4QVQ - chains B and C of the 28 polymer chains in the assembly; structure by X-ray diffraction, 2.60 A resolution.

Chain B:
Name: Proteasome subunit alpha type-3
Organism: Saccharomyces cerevisiae
Notes: EC 3.4.25.1
Reference sequence: P23638 (PSA3_YEAST); residues 0-257 here correspond to UniProt positions 1-258 (UniProt number = residue number + 1)
Chain sequence (258 residues; numbered 0 to 257; the number before each row is that of its first residue; numbering starts at 0):
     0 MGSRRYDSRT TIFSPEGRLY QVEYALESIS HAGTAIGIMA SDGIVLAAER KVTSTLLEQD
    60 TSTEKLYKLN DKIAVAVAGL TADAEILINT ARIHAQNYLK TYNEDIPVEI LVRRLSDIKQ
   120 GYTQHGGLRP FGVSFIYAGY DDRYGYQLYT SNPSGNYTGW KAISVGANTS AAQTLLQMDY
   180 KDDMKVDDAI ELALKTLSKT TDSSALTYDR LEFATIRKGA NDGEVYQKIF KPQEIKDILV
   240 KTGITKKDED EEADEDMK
Not modelled in the structure: 0, 245-257
Swiss-Prot annotation at these positions:
  - cross-link (Glycyl lysine isopeptide (Lys-Gly)): Lys99 (interchain with G-Cter in ubiquitin), Lys198 (interchain with G-Cter in ubiquitin), Lys230 (interchain with G-Cter in ubiquitin)

Chain C:
Name: Proteasome subunit alpha type-4
Organism: Saccharomyces cerevisiae
Notes: EC 3.4.25.1
Reference sequence: P40303 (PSA4_YEAST); residues -1 to 252 here correspond to UniProt positions 1-254 (UniProt number = residue number + 2)
Chain sequence (254 residues; numbered -1 to 252; the number before each row is that of its first residue; numbers below 1 keep their minus sign (Met-1 is residue -1)):
    -1 MSGYDRALSI FSPDGHIFQV EYALEAVKRG TCAVGVKGKN CVVLGCERRS TLKLQDTRIT
    59 PSKVSKIDSH VVLSFSGLNA DSRILIEKAR VEAQSHRLTL EDPVTVEYLT RYVAGVQQRY
   119 TQSGGVRPFG VSTLIAGFDP RDDEPKLYQT EPSGIYSSWS AQTIGRNSKT VREFLEKNYD
   179 RKEPPATVEE CVKLTVRSLL EVVQTGAKNI EITVVKPDSD IVALSSEEIN QYVTQIEQEK
   239 QEQQEQDKKK KSNH
Not modelled in the structure: -1 to 0, 241-252
Swiss-Prot annotation at these positions:
  - modified residue: Thr58 (Phosphothreonine)

Chain B / chain C interface:
Contacting residue pairs - 76 pairs, chain B then chain C:
  Arg3(B) - Arg4(C)
  Asp6(B) - Tyr2(C)  hydrogen bond
  Asp6(B) - Arg4(C)  salt bridge
  Arg8(B) - Arg4(C)
  Thr10(B) - Leu6(C)
  Thr10(B) - Arg125(C)
  Ile11(B) - Leu6(C)  hydrophobic
  Ile11(B) - Gln17(C)
  Phe12(B) - Gln17(C)  hydrogen bond (backbone-side chain)
  Phe12(B) - Tyr20(C)  hydrophobic
  Phe12(B) - Ala21(C)  hydrophobic
  Phe12(B) - Leu76(C)  hydrophobic
  Phe12(B) - Arg125(C)
  Phe12(B) - Pro126(C)
  Phe12(B) - Gly128(C)
  Ser13(B) - Tyr20(C)
  Pro14(B) - Tyr20(C)  hydrophobic
  Pro14(B) - Glu23(C)
  Glu15(B) - Glu23(C)
  Glu15(B) - Arg27(C)  hydrogen bond (backbone-side chain)
  Gly16(B) - Tyr20(C)
  Gly16(B) - Glu23(C)
  Gly16(B) - Ala24(C)
  Gly16(B) - Arg27(C)  hydrogen bond (backbone-side chain)
  Arg17(B) - Arg27(C)
  Leu18(B) - Leu76(C)  hydrophobic
  Leu18(B) - Arg125(C)
  Met38(B) - Asp54(C)
  Met38(B) - Arg56(C)
  Arg112(B) - Arg81(C)
  Ser115(B) - Arg81(C)  hydrogen bond (backbone-side chain)
  Asp116(B) - Arg81(C)  salt bridge
  Asp116(B) - Ile82(C)
  Gln119(B) - Ala78(C)
  Gln119(B) - Asp79(C)
  Gln119(B) - Ile82(C)
  Thr122(B) - Arg125(C)  hydrogen bond (backbone-side chain)
  Gln123(B) - Tyr118(C)
  Gln123(B) - Gly123(C)
  Gln123(B) - Val124(C)
  Gln123(B) - Arg125(C)  hydrogen bond (backbone-backbone)
  Gln123(B) - Pro126(C)
  Gln123(B) - Phe127(C)
  His124(B) - Gly123(C)
  His124(B) - Val124(C)
  Gly125(B) - Tyr2(C)
  Gly125(B) - Gly123(C)
  Gly126(B) - Tyr2(C)
  Tyr143(B) - Arg56(C)  hydrogen bond (backbone-side chain)
  Tyr143(B) - Ile57(C)  hydrophobic
  Tyr145(B) - Arg56(C)  hydrogen bond (backbone-side chain)
  Gln146(B) - Ile57(C)
  Leu147(B) - Ile57(C)
  Tyr148(B) - Ile57(C)
  Ser153(B) - Ala78(C)
  Gly154(B) - Ala78(C)
  Gly154(B) - Arg81(C)  hydrogen bond (backbone-side chain)
  Asn155(B) - Asn77(C)
  Asn155(B) - Ala78(C)
  Tyr156(B) - Pro59(C)  hydrophobic
  Tyr156(B) - Arg81(C)
  Gly158(B) - Gln53(C)
  Gly158(B) - Asp54(C)  hydrogen bond (backbone-backbone)
  Gly158(B) - Ile57(C)
  Gly158(B) - Thr58(C)  hydrogen bond (backbone-side chain)
  Trp159(B) - Leu50(C)  hydrophobic
  Trp159(B) - Lys51(C)
  Trp159(B) - Leu52(C)
  Trp159(B) - Gln53(C)
  Trp159(B) - Asp54(C)
  Lys160(B) - Leu52(C)  hydrogen bond (backbone-backbone)
  Lys160(B) - Gln53(C)
  Lys160(B) - Asp54(C)
  Ala161(B) - Leu52(C)
  Leu175(B) - Leu52(C)
  Gln176(B) - Leu52(C)
Other interface residues (no listed pair), chain B (40 interface residues in all): Thr157, Gln172, Tyr179

In short:
40 residues of chain B face 31 of chain C across their interface; the contacts include 13 hydrogen bonds and 2
salt bridges. Polar contacts include Asp6(B)-Arg4(C), Asp116(B)-Arg81(C) and Asp6(B)-Tyr2(C).
Here chain B is Proteasome subunit alpha type-3 and chain C is Proteasome subunit alpha type-4, both from
Saccharomyces cerevisiae. Entry 4QVQ (yCP beta5-M45I mutant in complex with bortezomib) was determined by
X-ray diffraction (same publication as 4QUX, 4QUY, 4QV0, 4QV1, 4QV3, 4QV4 and 42 further entries).
